1F4M - chains A and B; structure by X-ray diffraction, 2.25 A resolution.

[Chain A (and B)]
Protein: Rop ALA2ILE2-6
Organism: Escherichia coli
Notes: chain B of this document is another copy of the same molecule, construct and numbering; everything in this record applies to it too
UniProt: P03051 (ROP_ECOLI); numbering as in UniProt (aligned over 1-63)
Amino-acid sequence (63 residues; row label = number of the first residue in the row):
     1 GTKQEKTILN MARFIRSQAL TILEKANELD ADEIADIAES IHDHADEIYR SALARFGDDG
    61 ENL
Unresolved in the structure: 57-63 (chain B: 1, 58-63)
Construct notes: engineered mutation Gly1 (Met in P03051), Ile8 (Ala in P03051), Ala19 (Thr in P03051), Ile22 (Leu in P03051), Ala26 (Leu in P03051), Ile34 (Gln in P03051), Ala38 (Cys in P03051), Ile41 (Leu in P03051), Ile48 (Leu in P03051), Ala52 (Cys in P03051)

[Chain A / chain B interface]
Contacting residue pairs - 64 pairs, chain A then chain B:
  Gly1(A) - Arg55(B)
  Gln4(A) - Ser51(B)
  Gln4(A) - Ala54(B)
  Gln4(A) - Arg55(B)
  Glu5(A) - Arg55(B)  salt bridge
  Thr7(A) - Glu47(B)
  Thr7(A) - Ser51(B)
  Ile8(A) - Ile8(B)  hydrophobic
  Ile8(A) - Ile48(B)  hydrophobic
  Ile8(A) - Ser51(B)
  Ile8(A) - Ala52(B)  hydrophobic
  Met11(A) - His44(B)
  Met11(A) - Ile48(B)  hydrophobic
  Ala12(A) - Ile48(B)
  Phe14(A) - His44(B)
  Ile15(A) - Ile41(B)  hydrophobic
  Ile15(A) - Ala45(B)
  Ile15(A) - Ile48(B)  hydrophobic
  Gln18(A) - Ile37(B)
  Gln18(A) - Ser40(B)  hydrogen bond
  Gln18(A) - Ile41(B)
  Gln18(A) - His44(B)
  Ala19(A) - Ile41(B)
  Thr21(A) - Ile37(B)
  Ile22(A) - Ile34(B)
  Ile22(A) - Ile37(B)  hydrophobic
  Ile22(A) - Ala38(B)
  Ile22(A) - Ile41(B)  hydrophobic
  Lys25(A) - Glu33(B)  salt bridge
  Lys25(A) - Ile34(B)
  Lys25(A) - Ile37(B)
  Ala26(A) - Ile34(B)
  Ala31(A) - Leu29(B)  hydrophobic
  Glu33(A) - Lys25(B)  salt bridge
  Ile34(A) - Ile22(B)  hydrophobic
  Ile34(A) - Lys25(B)
  Ile34(A) - Ala26(B)
  Ile34(A) - Leu29(B)  hydrophobic
  Ile37(A) - Gln18(B)
  Ile37(A) - Thr21(B)
  Ile37(A) - Ile22(B)  hydrophobic
  Ile37(A) - Lys25(B)
  Ala38(A) - Ile22(B)
  Ser40(A) - Gln18(B)  hydrogen bond
  Ile41(A) - Ile15(B)  hydrophobic
  Ile41(A) - Gln18(B)
  Ile41(A) - Ala19(B)
  Ile41(A) - Ile22(B)  hydrophobic
  His44(A) - Met11(B)  hydrogen bond
  His44(A) - Phe14(B)
  His44(A) - Ile15(B)
  His44(A) - Gln18(B)
  Ala45(A) - Ile15(B)
  Glu47(A) - Met11(B)
  Ile48(A) - Met11(B)  hydrophobic
  Ile48(A) - Ala12(B)
  Ile48(A) - Ile15(B)  hydrophobic
  Ser51(A) - Gln4(B)
  Ser51(A) - Thr7(B)
  Ser51(A) - Ile8(B)
  Ala52(A) - Ile8(B)  hydrophobic
  Arg55(A) - Glu5(B)  salt bridge
  Arg55(A) - Phe56(B)
  Phe56(A) - Phe56(B)  hydrophobic
Interface residues without a listed pair, chain A (31 interface residues in all): Leu29
Interface residues without a listed pair, chain B (31 interface residues in all): Ala31

[Summary]
Chain A and chain B each contribute 31 residues to their interface, with 3 hydrogen bonds and 4 salt bridges.
Polar contacts include Glu5(A)-Arg55(B), Lys25(A)-Glu33(B) and Gln18(A)-Ser40(B).
Chain A and chain B are both Rop ALA2ILE2-6 (Escherichia coli); the structure, P3(2) crystal structure of
ALA2ILE2-6, a version of rop with a repacked hydrophobic core and a ..., was determined by X-ray diffraction
(same publication as 1F4N).
